Entry 1UH0 (X-ray diffraction, 2.80 A resolution); this record covers chains A and B of the 4 polymer chains in the assembly.

# Chain A
Protein: Agglutinin alpha chain
Source organism: Artocarpus integer
UniProt: P18670 (LECA_ARTIN); numbering as in UniProt (aligned over 1-133)
Amino-acid sequence (133 residues; row label = number of the first residue in the row):
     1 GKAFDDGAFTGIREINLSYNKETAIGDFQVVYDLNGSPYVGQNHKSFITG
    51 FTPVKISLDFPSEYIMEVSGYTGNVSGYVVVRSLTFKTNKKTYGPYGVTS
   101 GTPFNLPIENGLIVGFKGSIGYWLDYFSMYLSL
Small-molecule neighbours: alpha-methyl-N-acetyl-D-galactosamine (MGC; methyl 2-acetamido-2-deoxy-alpha-D-galactopyranoside): Gly1, Phe47, Tyr78, Val80, Gly121, Tyr122, Trp123, Asp125
From the paper describing this entry:
  - binding site for alpha-methyl-N-acetyl-D-galactosamine: Gly1, Phe47, Tyr78, Tyr122, Trp123, Asp125
  - conformationally variable residues (side-chain flip): Tyr122
  - specificity-determining residues: Tyr122 (proposed by the authors, not directly observed)
  - specificity-determining residues: Tyr78, Trp123 (from molecular simulation)

# Chain B
Protein: Agglutinin beta-3 chain
Source organism: Artocarpus integer
UniProt: P18673 (LEC3_ARTIN); numbering as in UniProt (aligned over 1-20)
Amino-acid sequence (20 residues; numbered 1 to 20; the number before each row is that of its first residue):
     1 DEQSGKSQTVIVGPWGAKVS
Not modelled in the structure: 1-3, 19-20
Construct notes: conflict Lys6 (Ile in P18673)

# How chain A and chain B interact
Contacting residue pairs - 28 pairs, chain A then chain B:
  Ala8(A) - Thr9(B)
  Thr72(A) - Gly16(B)
  Val79(A) - Gly16(B)
  Val79(A) - Ala17(B)
  Val81(A) - Trp15(B)
  Phe104(A) - Trp15(B)
  Leu106(A) - Val12(B)  hydrophobic
  Asp125(A) - Gly16(B)
  Asp125(A) - Ala17(B)  hydrogen bond (backbone-backbone)
  Tyr126(A) - Pro14(B)  hydrophobic
  Tyr126(A) - Trp15(B)
  Tyr126(A) - Ala17(B)
  Phe127(A) - Pro14(B)
  Phe127(A) - Trp15(B)  hydrogen bond (backbone-backbone)
  Ser128(A) - Ile11(B)
  Ser128(A) - Val12(B)
  Ser128(A) - Gly13(B)
  Ser128(A) - Pro14(B)
  Met129(A) - Val10(B)
  Met129(A) - Ile11(B)
  Met129(A) - Val12(B)  hydrogen bond (backbone-backbone)
  Met129(A) - Trp15(B)  hydrophobic
  Tyr130(A) - Thr9(B)
  Tyr130(A) - Val10(B)
  Tyr130(A) - Ile11(B)  hydrophobic
  Leu131(A) - Thr9(B)  hydrogen bond (backbone-side chain)
  Leu131(A) - Val10(B)  hydrogen bond (backbone-backbone)
  Leu131(A) - Val12(B)  hydrophobic
Interface residues without a listed pair, chain A (14 interface residues in all): Lys117

# In short
Chain A and chain B form an interface of 14 and 9 residues respectively, with 5 hydrogen bonds. Polar contacts
include Leu131(A)-Thr9(B), Asp125(A)-Ala17(B) and Phe127(A)-Trp15(B). Chain A binds
alpha-methyl-N-acetyl-D-galactosamine. The paper reports a binding site for
alpha-methyl-N-acetyl-D-galactosamine at Gly1(A), Phe47(A) and Tyr78(A) among others; specificity determinants
Tyr122(A), Tyr78(A) and Trp123(A).
Chain A is Agglutinin alpha chain and chain B is Agglutinin beta-3 chain, both from Artocarpus integer; the
structure, Crystal structure of jacalin- Me-alpha-GalNAc complex, was determined by X-ray diffraction together
with 1UGW, 1UGX, 1UGY and 1UH1 from the same study.
